Entry 1GU4 (X-ray diffraction, 1.80 A resolution); this record covers chains A and B of the 4 polymer chains in the assembly.

[Chain A (and B)]
Molecule: Caat/enhancer binding protein beta
Source organism: Homo sapiens
Notes: fragment: bzip domain, residues 259-336; chain B of this document is another copy of the same molecule, construct and numbering; everything in this record applies to it too
Reference sequence: P17676 (P17676); numbering as in UniProt (aligned over 259-336)
Amino-acid sequence (78 residues; each row starts with the number of its first residue):
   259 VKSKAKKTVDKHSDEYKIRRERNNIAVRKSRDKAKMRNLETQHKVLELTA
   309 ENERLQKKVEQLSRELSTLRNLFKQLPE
Disordered / not traced: 259-267, 334-336 (chain B: 259-267, 336)
UniProt features mapped onto this chain:
  - region: Lys275 to Arg295 (Basic motif), Leu297 to Leu304 (Leucine-zipper)
  - modified residue: Thr266 (Phosphothreonine), Ser288 (Phosphoserine), Ser325 (Phosphoserine)
  - cross-link (Glycyl lysine isopeptide (Lys-Gly)): Lys260 (interchain with G-Cter in SUMO2), Lys262 (interchain with G-Cter in SUMO2), Lys332 (interchain with G-Cter in SUMO2)

[Chain A / chain B interface]
Pairs across the interface - 45 pairs, chain A then chain B:
  Asn296(A) - Asn296(B)  hydrogen bond
  Thr299(A) - Thr299(B)
  Thr299(A) - Gln300(B)
  Thr299(A) - Val303(B)
  Gln300(A) - Thr299(B)
  Val303(A) - Thr299(B)
  Val303(A) - Val303(B)  hydrophobic
  Val303(A) - Leu306(B)
  Leu306(A) - Val303(B)
  Leu306(A) - Leu306(B)  hydrophobic
  Leu306(A) - Thr307(B)
  Thr307(A) - Leu306(B)
  Glu309(A) - Asn310(B)
  Asn310(A) - Leu306(B)  hydrogen bond (side chain-backbone)
  Asn310(A) - Glu309(B)
  Asn310(A) - Asn310(B)  hydrogen bond
  Asn310(A) - Leu313(B)
  Leu313(A) - Asn310(B)
  Leu313(A) - Leu313(B)  hydrophobic
  Leu313(A) - Gln314(B)
  Leu313(A) - Val317(B)
  Gln314(A) - Leu313(B)
  Lys316(A) - Val317(B)
  Val317(A) - Lys316(B)
  Val317(A) - Val317(B)  hydrophobic
  Val317(A) - Leu320(B)  hydrophobic
  Leu320(A) - Val317(B)
  Leu320(A) - Leu320(B)  hydrophobic
  Leu320(A) - Ser321(B)
  Leu320(A) - Leu324(B)  hydrophobic
  Ser321(A) - Leu320(B)
  Glu323(A) - Leu324(B)
  Glu323(A) - Arg328(B)  salt bridge
  Leu324(A) - Leu320(B)  hydrophobic
  Leu324(A) - Glu323(B)
  Leu324(A) - Leu324(B)  hydrophobic
  Leu327(A) - Leu324(B)  hydrophobic
  Leu327(A) - Leu327(B)  hydrophobic
  Leu327(A) - Arg328(B)
  Leu327(A) - Phe331(B)
  Arg328(A) - Glu323(B)  salt bridge
  Arg328(A) - Leu327(B)
  Leu330(A) - Phe331(B)  hydrophobic
  Phe331(A) - Leu327(B)  hydrophobic
  Phe331(A) - Phe331(B)  hydrophobic
Interface residues without a listed pair, chain A (21 interface residues in all): Lys302
Interface residues without a listed pair, chain B (20 interface residues in all): Lys302

[Overview]
21 residues of chain A face 20 of chain B across their interface; the contacts include 3 hydrogen bonds and 2
salt bridges. Polar pairs include Glu323(A)-Arg328(B), Asn296(A)-Asn296(B) and Asn310(A)-Leu306(B).
Both chains are Caat/enhancer binding protein beta (Homo sapiens). Entry 1GU4 (Crystal structure of C/EBPBETA
BZIP homodimer bound to a high affinity DNA fragment) was determined by X-ray diffraction.
